Entry 8XX5 (electron microscopy, 2.40 A resolution); this record covers chains B and I of the 9 polymer chains in the assembly.

Chain B:
Name: DNA-directed RNA polymerase subunit beta
Organism: African swine fever virus
Notes: EC 2.7.7.6
UniProt: A0A2X0RU95 (A0A2X0RU95_ASF); numbering as in UniProt (aligned over 8-1242)
Sequence (1235 residues; each row starts with the number of its first residue):
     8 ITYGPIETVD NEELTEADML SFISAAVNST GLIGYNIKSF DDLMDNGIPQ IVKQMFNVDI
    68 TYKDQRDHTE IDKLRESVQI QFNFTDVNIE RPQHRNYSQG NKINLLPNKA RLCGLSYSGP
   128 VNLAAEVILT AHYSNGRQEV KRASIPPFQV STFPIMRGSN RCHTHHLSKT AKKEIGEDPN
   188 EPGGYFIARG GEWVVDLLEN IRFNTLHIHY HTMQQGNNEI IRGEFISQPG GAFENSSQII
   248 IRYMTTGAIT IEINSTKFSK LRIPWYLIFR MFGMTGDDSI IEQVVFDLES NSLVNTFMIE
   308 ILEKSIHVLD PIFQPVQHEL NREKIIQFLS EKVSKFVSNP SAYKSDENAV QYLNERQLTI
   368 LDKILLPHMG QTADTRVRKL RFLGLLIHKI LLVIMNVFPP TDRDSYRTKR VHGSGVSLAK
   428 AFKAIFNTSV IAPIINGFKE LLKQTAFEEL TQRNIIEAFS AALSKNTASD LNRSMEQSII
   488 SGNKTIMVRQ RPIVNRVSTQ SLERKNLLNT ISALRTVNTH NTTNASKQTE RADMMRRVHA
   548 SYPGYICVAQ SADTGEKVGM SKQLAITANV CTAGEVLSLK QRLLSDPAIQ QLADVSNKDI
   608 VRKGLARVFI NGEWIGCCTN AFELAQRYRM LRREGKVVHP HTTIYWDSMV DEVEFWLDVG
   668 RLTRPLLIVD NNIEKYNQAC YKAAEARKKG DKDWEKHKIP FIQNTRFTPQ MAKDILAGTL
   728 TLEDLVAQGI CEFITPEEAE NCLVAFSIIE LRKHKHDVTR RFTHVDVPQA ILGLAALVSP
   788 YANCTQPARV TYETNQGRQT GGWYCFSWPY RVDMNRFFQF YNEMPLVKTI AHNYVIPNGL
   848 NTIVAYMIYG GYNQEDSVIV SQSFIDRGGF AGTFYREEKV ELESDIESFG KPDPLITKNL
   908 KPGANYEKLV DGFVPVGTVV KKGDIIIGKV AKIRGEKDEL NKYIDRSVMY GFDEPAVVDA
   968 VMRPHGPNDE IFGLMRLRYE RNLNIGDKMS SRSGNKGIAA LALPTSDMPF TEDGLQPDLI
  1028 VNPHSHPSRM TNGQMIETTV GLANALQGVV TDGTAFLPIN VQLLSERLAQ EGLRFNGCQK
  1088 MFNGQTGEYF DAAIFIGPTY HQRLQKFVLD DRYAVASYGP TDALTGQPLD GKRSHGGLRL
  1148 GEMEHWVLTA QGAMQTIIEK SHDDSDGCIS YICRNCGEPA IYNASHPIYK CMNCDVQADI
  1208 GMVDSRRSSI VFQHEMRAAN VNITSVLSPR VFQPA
Unresolved in the structure: 220-224, 940-947
Ion coordination: Zn2+: Cys1180, Cys1183, Cys1198, Cys1201

Chain I:
Name: M1249L
Organism: African swine fever virus
UniProt: A0A2X0SDX8 (A0A2X0SDX8_ASF); residue numbers follow UniProt; this construct covers 67-1249
Sequence (1183 residues; row label = number of the first residue in the row):
    67 KLPDLSMPIE AYIRQLLVDP DVVPIVSEKK KELRVRPSTR KEIFLINGTH LAVPAEAPIE
   127 IYGLKLRLKT FSPQCFMRMA EIGSFSPETL GYVASGANLT NFIRVFMKCV DQETWKKNGE
   187 GVVVTTKENI IQFTHQYIEL YKFLRSGGHS WLINRLAEEM VHRKLDREDQ GSHISNIVET
   247 EEIEPEENIK RVIFFLKELS TMYSVSPVFT SGYMPLLYDL YRAGYLEVLW NPVEQKFLQH
   307 AEQREKEQMI LQQVDMKLTE VITQARQYFK IMEEKIGRVQ SDAIREILTM EGKVDDPNSI
   367 LQEVIKACGK QEAELITTEY LNIKKQWELQ EKNACAHLKL VKQLRSGLQY AELLKVLESI
   427 RVLYKEKNNT TNWNLCKACG FKLLCPHVDM LIQLQAAEAS YDTMRTKLMK FSGINKEKEN
   487 NQGLIYSYFC KICGEELAHF IQEDRTADVG IIGDLNSKLR VFIWQETMKA CTFIHFGKLV
   547 DVKQFANIAV NVCLPLVYSI ENIKKEEDYD PLTQLYAVIY IYAYILNLIY SSQKNKEFLT
   607 ITIHGMKADS SLNAYVTFLL EKMMQQYSGI INQLSEITDQ WIANNFREAF KKIIHQNGLQ
   667 GLSVQDDTKV LLTEILLDPM YDYAATVARI DGSIPMHKPR TPKEAEYEFK TVIGRTPAEL
   727 LSQKEFYDKI YTSKYRPDFT QLTRLNDIYF QEESLRVWWG GRDEEKTSTL IYLRAYELFL
   787 KYLQNAPNFN SELAEFKTYE NAYGEQKALL AQQGFYNIFD PNTGRADQRT RLFEYKRLPI
   847 STLYDERGLP HKWTIYVYKA VDSSQKPAEI EVTRKDVIKK IDNHYALADL RCSVCHVLQH
   907 EVGQLNIKKV QTALKASLEF NTFYAFYESR CPKGGLHDFQ DKKCVKCGLF TYIIYDHLSQ
   967 PELVHDYYNN YKDQYDKEKM SIRSIQIKKD MTTPSTETQP KPPQEPWTFD YGKIIKTAKI
  1027 LDISPAVIEA IGAMEGRSYA DIREGQGAPP PPTSMDDPRL MAVDSAVRIF LYNYNCLRHV
  1087 STFNKPPIHV ERLVKHLSYE EKEDLEKVLP NVVNEYHTTF KHLRVTDPAS ALLYSIEFLC
  1147 ISFLTLYEIK EPSWVVNIVR EFALTELNTI IQSEKLLSKP GAFNFMIFGE DFVCSGEDSS
  1207 MDDISAYSSP GLFGEDIIDR LDDPFSIEDV DISLDVLDNL APQ
Unresolved in the structure: 236-249, 371-375, 481-489, 518-672, 747-771, 988-1010
Cystine bridges: Cys401-Cys442, Cys937-Cys950
Ion coordination: Zn2+: Cys451, His453, Cys496, Cys499

Chain B / chain I interface:
Pairs across the interface (314; chain B residue first):
  Glu20(B) - Arg831(I)
  Thr22(B) - Ala832(I)
  Thr22(B) - Gln834(I)
  Glu23(B) - Gln834(I)  hydrogen bond (backbone-side chain)
  Met62(B) - Ser1205(I)  hydrogen bond (backbone-side chain)
  Phe63(B) - Ser1205(I)
  Phe63(B) - Tyr1213(I)
  Asn64(B) - Glu1203(I)
  Asn64(B) - Asp1204(I)
  Asn64(B) - Ser1205(I)  hydrogen bond (backbone-backbone)
  Val65(B) - Glu1203(I)
  Val65(B) - Asp1204(I)
  Asp66(B) - Cys1200(I)
  Asp66(B) - Ser1201(I)  hydrogen bond (backbone-backbone)
  Asp66(B) - Glu1203(I)
  Asp66(B) - Asp1204(I)  hydrogen bond (backbone-side chain)
  Ile67(B) - Val1199(I)
  Ile67(B) - Ser1206(I)
  Ile67(B) - Met1207(I)  hydrophobic
  Thr68(B) - Met1192(I)
  Thr68(B) - Phe1198(I)
  Thr68(B) - Val1199(I)  hydrogen bond (backbone-backbone)
  Tyr69(B) - Met1192(I)
  Tyr69(B) - Asp1197(I)
  Tyr69(B) - Phe1198(I)  hydrophobic
  Lys70(B) - Met1192(I)
  Lys70(B) - Asp1197(I)  hydrogen bond (backbone-backbone)
  Glu83(B) - Asn1190(I)
  Glu83(B) - Met1192(I)
  Ser84(B) - Phe1191(I)
  Ser84(B) - Met1192(I)
  Arg98(B) - Tyr788(I)
  His101(B) - Glu680(I)  salt bridge
  Arg102(B) - Glu680(I)
  Asn103(B) - Glu680(I)
  Asn103(B) - Ile681(I)
  Tyr104(B) - Leu677(I)  hydrophobic
  Tyr104(B) - Leu726(I)  hydrogen bond (side chain-backbone)
  Tyr104(B) - Leu727(I)  hydrophobic
  Tyr104(B) - Gln729(I)
  Tyr104(B) - Lys730(I)
  Tyr104(B) - Glu731(I)
  Gln106(B) - Lys730(I)  hydrogen bond (backbone-side chain)
  Gly107(B) - Lys730(I)
  Asn108(B) - Lys730(I)
  Ile110(B) - Asp684(I)
  Ile110(B) - Phe732(I)  hydrophobic
  Ile110(B) - Tyr733(I)
  Asn111(B) - Tyr733(I)  hydrogen bond (backbone-side chain)
  Asn111(B) - Leu789(I)
  Leu113(B) - Pro685(I)  hydrophobic
  Leu113(B) - Phe785(I)  hydrophobic
  Asn115(B) - Pro685(I)
  Lys116(B) - Glu680(I)  salt bridge
  Lys116(B) - Leu683(I)
  Lys116(B) - Asp684(I)
  Lys116(B) - Pro685(I)
  His139(B) - Phe1191(I)
  Gly143(B) - Ala1188(I)
  His170(B) - Tyr788(I)  hydrogen bond
  His172(B) - Lys803(I)  hydrogen bond (backbone-side chain)
  His173(B) - Tyr788(I)
  His173(B) - Phe795(I)
  His173(B) - Asn796(I)
  His173(B) - Leu799(I)
  Leu174(B) - Phe785(I)  hydrophobic
  Leu174(B) - Tyr788(I)  hydrophobic
  Leu174(B) - Lys803(I)
  Ser175(B) - Ala781(I)
  Ser175(B) - Phe802(I)
  Ser175(B) - Glu806(I)
  Lys176(B) - Glu806(I)  hydrogen bond (backbone-side chain)
  Thr177(B) - Ile777(I)
  Thr177(B) - Tyr778(I)
  Thr177(B) - Ala781(I)
  Thr177(B) - Glu806(I)  hydrogen bond
  Ala178(B) - Tyr689(I)  hydrophobic
  Ala178(B) - Ala781(I)
  Glu181(B) - Tyr689(I)
  Glu181(B) - Thr692(I)
  Glu181(B) - Tyr778(I)  hydrogen bond
  Ile182(B) - Pro685(I)
  Ile182(B) - Tyr689(I)  hydrophobic
  Ile182(B) - Phe785(I)  hydrophobic
  Asn207(B) - Pro1216(I)
  Asn207(B) - Gly1217(I)
  Ile208(B) - Pro1216(I)
  Ile208(B) - Gly1217(I)  hydrogen bond (backbone-backbone)
  Phe210(B) - Ser1215(I)
  Phe210(B) - Pro1216(I)
  His214(B) - Phe1219(I)
  His216(B) - Phe1219(I)
  Arg229(B) - Phe1219(I)
  Arg229(B) - Asp1222(I)  salt bridge
  Arg229(B) - Ile1223(I)
  Glu231(B) - Phe1219(I)
  Glu231(B) - Asp1222(I)
  Ile233(B) - Pro1216(I)
  Asn242(B) - Tyr1213(I)
  Ser243(B) - Ser1215(I)  hydrogen bond
  Gln245(B) - Pro1216(I)
  Arg249(B) - Asp1222(I)  salt bridge
  Ser262(B) - Ala1212(I)
  Thr263(B) - Asp1208(I)
  Thr263(B) - Asp1209(I)  hydrogen bond (backbone-backbone)
  Thr263(B) - Ala1212(I)
  Thr263(B) - Tyr1213(I)
  Lys264(B) - Gly1202(I)  hydrogen bond (side chain-backbone)
  Lys264(B) - Glu1203(I)
  Lys264(B) - Asp1204(I)  hydrogen bond (side chain-backbone)
  Lys264(B) - Asp1208(I)  salt bridge
  Gly280(B) - Met1067(I)
  Gly280(B) - Ser1071(I)
  Met281(B) - Met1067(I)  hydrophobic
  Thr282(B) - Ser1071(I)
  Thr282(B) - Arg1074(I)  hydrogen bond
  Gly283(B) - Arg1074(I)
  Glu326(B) - Ile1075(I)
  Leu327(B) - Arg1074(I)
  Leu327(B) - Ile1075(I)
  Leu327(B) - Tyr1078(I)  hydrophobic
  Asn328(B) - Ile1075(I)
  Asn328(B) - Ser1179(I)  hydrogen bond
  Arg329(B) - Glu1041(I)  salt bridge
  Arg329(B) - Ala1068(I)
  Arg329(B) - Ser1071(I)
  Arg329(B) - Glu1180(I)  salt bridge
  Arg329(B) - Leu1183(I)
  Glu330(B) - Ser1179(I)
  Glu330(B) - Leu1182(I)
  Lys331(B) - Ser1179(I)
  Lys342(B) - Glu1196(I)
  Lys342(B) - Phe1198(I)
  Phe343(B) - Phe1194(I)
  Phe343(B) - Gly1195(I)
  Phe343(B) - Glu1196(I)
  Phe343(B) - Phe1198(I)
  Phe343(B) - Val1199(I)  hydrophobic
  Phe343(B) - Cys1200(I)
  Val344(B) - Phe1194(I)  hydrophobic
  Ser345(B) - Gly1195(I)  hydrogen bond (side chain-backbone)
  Ser345(B) - Glu1196(I)  hydrogen bond
  Asn346(B) - Gly1195(I)
  Ala349(B) - Ile1193(I)
  Tyr350(B) - Ile1193(I)  hydrophobic
  Tyr350(B) - Phe1194(I)  hydrophobic
  Asp353(B) - Phe1189(I)
  Asp353(B) - Ile1193(I)
  Glu354(B) - Lys1181(I)
  Glu354(B) - Leu1182(I)
  Asn355(B) - Pro1186(I)
  Asn355(B) - Gly1187(I)  hydrogen bond (side chain-backbone)
  Asn355(B) - Ala1188(I)  hydrogen bond (side chain-backbone)
  Asn355(B) - Phe1189(I)
  Ala356(B) - Phe1189(I)  hydrophobic
  Ala356(B) - Ile1193(I)  hydrophobic
  Ala356(B) - Phe1194(I)
  Val357(B) - Leu1182(I)  hydrophobic
  Gln358(B) - Lys1181(I)  hydrogen bond (side chain-backbone)
  Gln358(B) - Leu1182(I)
  Gln358(B) - Ser1184(I)
  Gln358(B) - Lys1185(I)
  Gln358(B) - Pro1186(I)
  Tyr359(B) - Pro1186(I)  hydrophobic
  Tyr359(B) - Phe1189(I)  hydrophobic
  Tyr359(B) - Phe1191(I)  hydrophobic
  Tyr359(B) - Val1199(I)
  Tyr359(B) - Cys1200(I)  hydrogen bond (side chain-backbone)
  Tyr359(B) - Ser1201(I)
  Leu360(B) - Phe1194(I)  hydrophobic
  Asn361(B) - Leu1182(I)  hydrogen bond (side chain-backbone)
  Asn361(B) - Leu1183(I)
  Glu362(B) - Pro1186(I)
  Arg363(B) - Cys1200(I)  hydrogen bond (side chain-backbone)
  Arg363(B) - Ser1201(I)  hydrogen bond (side chain-backbone)
  Arg363(B) - Gly1202(I)
  Leu365(B) - Glu1041(I)
  Ile367(B) - Gly1202(I)
  Ala380(B) - Pro1064(I)
  Asp381(B) - Asp1062(I)
  Asp381(B) - Pro1064(I)
  Arg383(B) - Glu1041(I)  salt bridge
  Val384(B) - Asp1062(I)
  Val384(B) - Asp1063(I)
  Val384(B) - Pro1064(I)  hydrophobic
  Val384(B) - Met1067(I)  hydrophobic
  Arg385(B) - Asp1062(I)
  Arg388(B) - Asp1062(I)  salt bridge
  Lys427(B) - Ser1215(I)
  Lys430(B) - Tyr1213(I)
  Ala431(B) - Tyr1213(I)  hydrophobic
  Asn434(B) - Ser1205(I)  hydrogen bond (side chain-backbone)
  Asn434(B) - Ser1206(I)
  Asn434(B) - Ile1210(I)
  Asn434(B) - Tyr1213(I)
  Ile438(B) - Ser1206(I)
  Val495(B) - Ile1210(I)  hydrophobic
  Arg496(B) - Ile1210(I)
  Arg498(B) - Asp1209(I)  salt bridge
  Arg498(B) - Ile1210(I)
  Ile500(B) - Ser1211(I)
  Val501(B) - Ser1214(I)
  Arg503(B) - Ser1214(I)  hydrogen bond (side chain-backbone)
  Arg503(B) - Ser1215(I)  hydrogen bond (side chain-backbone)
  Arg503(B) - Pro1216(I)
  Arg503(B) - Gly1217(I)
  Arg503(B) - Glu1221(I)  salt bridge
  His527(B) - Gly1217(I)
  His527(B) - Leu1218(I)
  Thr529(B) - Leu1218(I)
  Thr529(B) - Glu1221(I)  hydrogen bond
  Asn531(B) - Glu1221(I)  hydrogen bond (side chain-backbone)
  Asn531(B) - Asp1222(I)
  Asn531(B) - Ile1223(I)
  Asn531(B) - Ile1224(I)
  Asn531(B) - Asp1225(I)  hydrogen bond (backbone-backbone)
  Ala532(B) - Gly1220(I)
  Ala532(B) - Ile1223(I)  hydrogen bond (backbone-backbone)
  Ala532(B) - Asp1225(I)
  Lys534(B) - Leu1218(I)
  Gln535(B) - Asp1225(I)
  Gln535(B) - Leu1227(I)
  Gln535(B) - Asp1228(I)
  Gln535(B) - Asp1229(I)
  Thr536(B) - Asp1225(I)
  Ala539(B) - Phe1231(I)  hydrophobic
  Arg543(B) - Phe1231(I)
  Asp560(B) - Pro1248(I)
  Thr561(B) - Leu1246(I)
  Thr561(B) - Ala1247(I)
  Thr561(B) - Pro1248(I)
  Glu563(B) - Phe1231(I)
  Leu599(B) - Asp1062(I)
  Ala600(B) - Ser1060(I)
  Ala600(B) - Met1061(I)
  Ala600(B) - Asp1062(I)
  Asp601(B) - Met1061(I)
  Val602(B) - Met1061(I)
  Ser603(B) - Met1061(I)
  Ile756(B) - Gln834(I)
  Arg796(B) - Gln1249(I)  hydrogen bond (side chain-backbone)
  Tyr799(B) - Pro1248(I)
  Tyr799(B) - Gln1249(I)
  Met831(B) - Gln819(I)
  Lys835(B) - Phe821(I)
  Glu862(B) - Gln1249(I)
  Asp863(B) - Gln1249(I)
  Lys905(B) - Asp468(I)  salt bridge
  Lys905(B) - Thr472(I)  hydrogen bond
  Asn906(B) - Arg471(I)
  Asn906(B) - Tyr494(I)
  Asn906(B) - Phe506(I)
  Asn906(B) - Glu509(I)
  Leu907(B) - Tyr494(I)  hydrogen bond (backbone-side chain)
  Lys908(B) - Phe506(I)
  Pro909(B) - Ile491(I)
  Pro909(B) - Tyr492(I)
  Pro909(B) - Ser493(I)
  Pro909(B) - Tyr494(I)
  Pro909(B) - Phe506(I)
  Lys929(B) - Leu490(I)
  Asn948(B) - Thr472(I)
  Ile951(B) - Glu509(I)
  Arg953(B) - Glu509(I)  salt bridge
  Arg953(B) - Arg511(I)
  Met956(B) - Leu490(I)  hydrophobic
  Met969(B) - Leu683(I)  hydrophobic
  Arg970(B) - Thr679(I)  hydrogen bond (backbone-side chain)
  Pro971(B) - Thr679(I)
  Pro971(B) - Leu683(I)  hydrophobic
  His972(B) - Glu680(I)  salt bridge
  Ile978(B) - Thr679(I)
  Lys995(B) - Asp1244(I)  salt bridge
  Lys1003(B) - Ala1247(I)
  Lys1003(B) - Pro1248(I)  hydrogen bond (side chain-backbone)
  Arg1036(B) - Gln1249(I)
  Gln1054(B) - Tyr822(I)  hydrogen bond
  Val1056(B) - Tyr822(I)  hydrophobic
  Val1057(B) - Gly820(I)
  Val1057(B) - Phe821(I)
  Thr1058(B) - Phe821(I)
  Thr1058(B) - Ile824(I)
  Asp1059(B) - Phe821(I)
  Pro1065(B) - Asp833(I)
  Pro1065(B) - Gln834(I)
  Pro1065(B) - Thr836(I)
  Ile1066(B) - Thr836(I)
  Asn1067(B) - Arg835(I)
  Asn1067(B) - Thr836(I)
  Asn1067(B) - Arg837(I)
  Gln1069(B) - Arg837(I)  hydrogen bond
  Leu1070(B) - Asp833(I)
  Leu1070(B) - Arg835(I)
  Gly1126(B) - Tyr492(I)
  Gly1126(B) - Ile507(I)
  Pro1127(B) - Ile507(I)
  Pro1127(B) - Gln508(I)
  Thr1128(B) - Gln508(I)
  His1142(B) - Tyr492(I)  hydrogen bond (backbone-side chain)
  Arg1146(B) - Asp1237(I)  salt bridge
  Gly1148(B) - Asp1237(I)
  Glu1149(B) - Asp1237(I)  hydrogen bond (backbone-side chain)
  Met1150(B) - Val1236(I)  hydrophobic
  Met1150(B) - Asp1237(I)
  Asn1182(B) - Ile148(I)
  Ser1192(B) - Leu414(I)
  Ser1192(B) - Gln415(I)
  Ser1192(B) - Tyr416(I)  hydrogen bond (backbone-backbone)
  Pro1194(B) - Gln415(I)
  Val1203(B) - Ser150(I)  hydrogen bond (backbone-side chain)
  Gln1204(B) - Ser150(I)
  Gln1204(B) - Phe151(I)
  Pro1241(B) - Asp235(I)
  Ala1242(B) - Asp235(I)
Also at the interface, not in a pair above, chain B (191 interface residues in all): Ala24, Leu119, Glu206, Ile215, Ile247, Phe279, Ile333, Arg410, Thr435, Ile442, Asn528, Asp540, Lys760, Glu890, Glu894, Gly910, Gly958, Leu1071, Arg1074, Asp1118, Tyr1125, Ala1191, His1193
Also at the interface, not in a pair above, chain I (143 interface residues in all): Glu234, Glu464, Lys675, Met686, Glu840, Gly1038, Arg1130, Val1131, Pro1230, Ser1232, Ile1233, Asp1241, Leu1243
The authors on this interface:
  - interface residues, chain I: Phe1194(I)

Summary:
The interface between chain B and chain I involves 191 residues on one side and 143 on the other, with 49
hydrogen bonds and 16 salt bridges. Among the polar pairs are His101(B)-Glu680(I), Lys116(B)-Glu680(I) and
Arg229(B)-Asp1222(I). The Zn2+ site is built by Cys1180(B), Cys1183(B), Cys1198(B) and Cys1201(B). The paper
reports the interface residue Phe1194(I).
Chain B is DNA-directed RNA polymerase subunit beta and chain I is M1249L, both from African swine fever
virus; the structure, ASFV RNAP M1249L C-tail occupied complex1 (MCOC1), was determined by electron microscopy
together with 8Y0E, 8XX4, 8XXP, 8XXT and 8XY6 from the same study.
